1YFJ - chains 1 and 2 of the 3 polymer chains in the assembly; structure by X-ray diffraction, 2.69 A resolution.

Chain 1:
Molecule: 15-nt DNA strand
Sequence (15 nucleotides; each row starts with the number of its first residue):
   101 TCACAGGATCCTGTG

Chain 2:
Molecule: 15-nt DNA strand
Sequence (15 nucleotides; numbered 201 to 215; the number before each row is that of its first residue):
   201 TCACAGGATCCTGTG

How chain 1 and chain 2 interact:
Contacting residue pairs - 39 pairs, chain 1 then chain 2:
  DT101(1) / DG215(2)
  DC102(1) / DT214(2)
  DC102(1) / DG215(2)
  DA103(1) / DG213(2)
  DA103(1) / DT214(2)
  DA103(1) / DG215(2)
  DC104(1) / DT212(2)
  DC104(1) / DG213(2)
  DA105(1) / DC211(2)
  DA105(1) / DT212(2)
  DA105(1) / DG213(2)
  DG106(1) / DC210(2)
  DG106(1) / DC211(2)
  DG106(1) / DT212(2)
  DG107(1) / DT209(2)
  DG107(1) / DC210(2)
  DG107(1) / DC211(2)
  DA108(1) / DA208(2)
  DA108(1) / DT209(2)
  DA108(1) / DC210(2)
  DT109(1) / DG207(2)
  DT109(1) / DA208(2)
  DC110(1) / DG206(2)
  DC110(1) / DG207(2)
  DC110(1) / DA208(2)
  DC111(1) / DA205(2)
  DC111(1) / DG206(2)
  DC111(1) / DG207(2)
  DT112(1) / DC204(2)
  DT112(1) / DA205(2)
  DT112(1) / DG206(2)
  DG113(1) / DA203(2)
  DG113(1) / DC204(2)
  DG113(1) / DA205(2)
  DT114(1) / DC202(2)
  DT114(1) / DA203(2)
  DG115(1) / DT201(2)
  DG115(1) / DC202(2)
  DG115(1) / DA203(2)

Summary:
Chain 1 and chain 2 each contribute 15 residues to their interface.
Both chains are a 15-nt DNA strand. Entry 1YFJ (T4Dam in Complex with AdoHcy and 15-mer Oligonucleotide
Showing Semi-specific and Specific Contact) was determined by X-ray diffraction together with 1YF3 and 1YFL
from the same study.
